Entry 1N6Y (X-ray diffraction, 1.40 A resolution); this record covers chain A.

[Chain A]
Name: Trypsinogen, cationic
From: Bos taurus
Notes: EC 3.4.21.4
UniProt: P00760 (TRY1_BOVIN); the construct lacks a stretch of the UniProt sequence and is renumbered around it, so the offset changes along the chain: 16-34 = UniProt 21-39; 37-67 = UniProt 40-70; 69-125 = UniProt 71-127; 127-130 = UniProt 128-131; 5 more segments
Chain sequence (223 residues; row label = number of the first residue in the row; note: 10 numbers in that range are skipped by the numbering (no residue carries them; nothing is unmodelled there)):
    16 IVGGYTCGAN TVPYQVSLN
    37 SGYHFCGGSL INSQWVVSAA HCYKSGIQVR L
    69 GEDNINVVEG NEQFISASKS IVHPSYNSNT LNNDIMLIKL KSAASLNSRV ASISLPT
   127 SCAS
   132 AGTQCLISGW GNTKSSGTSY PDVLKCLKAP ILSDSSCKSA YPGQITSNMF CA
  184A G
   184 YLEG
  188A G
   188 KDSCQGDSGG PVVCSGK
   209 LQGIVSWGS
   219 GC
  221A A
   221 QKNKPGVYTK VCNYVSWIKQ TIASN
Disulfide bonds: Cys-22/Cys-157, Cys-42/Cys-58, Cys-128/Cys-232, Cys-136/Cys-201, Cys-168/Cys-182, Cys-191/Cys-220
Metal / ion sites: Ca2+: Glu-70, Asn-72, Val-75, Glu-80
Residues lining bound ligands: benzylamine (ABN): Asp-189, Ser-190, Cys-191, Gln-192, Ser-195, Val-213, Ser-214, Trp-215, Gly-216, Gly-219, Cys-220, Gly-226

[Summary]
Bound to chain A: benzylamine. Glu-70, Asn-72, Val-75 and Glu-80 form the Ca2+ site.
Chain A is Trypsinogen, cationic (Bos taurus); the structure, RIP-phasing on Bovine Trypsin, was determined by
X-ray diffraction together with 1N6X, 1N7A and 1N7B from the same study.
